2FJ7 - chains I and E of the 10 polymer chains in the assembly; structure by X-ray diffraction, 3.20 A resolution.

[Chain I]
Molecule: 147 bp DNA containing 16 bp poly dA element
Sequence (147 nucleotides; row label = number of the first residue in the row):
     1 ATCAATATCC ACCTGCACAT TCTACCAAAA GTGTCAAAAA AAAAAAAAAA ATCATGATAA
    61 GCTAATTTGG CTGACTCAGC TGAACATGCC TTTTGATGGA GCAGTTTCCA AATACACTTT
   121 TGGTAGTATC TGCAGGTGGA TATTGAT

[Chain E]
Molecule: histone H3
From: Xenopus laevis
Amino-acid sequence (135 residues; each row starts with the number of its first residue):
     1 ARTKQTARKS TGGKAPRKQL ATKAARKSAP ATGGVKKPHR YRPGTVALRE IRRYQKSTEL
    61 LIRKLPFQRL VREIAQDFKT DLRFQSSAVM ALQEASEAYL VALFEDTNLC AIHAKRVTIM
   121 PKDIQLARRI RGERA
Disordered / not traced: 1-37

[Interface between chain I and chain E]
Pairs across the interface (21; chain I residue first):
  DA50(I) / Phe-84(E)  sugar contact
  DA50(I) / Gln-85(E)  phosphate contact
  DA50(I) / Ser-86(E)  hydrogen bond to the phosphate
  DA51(I) / Arg-72(E)  salt bridge to the phosphate
  DA51(I) / Arg-83(E)  phosphate contact
  DA51(I) / Phe-84(E)  hydrogen bond to the phosphate
  DT68(I) / Arg-42(E)  phosphate contact
  DT68(I) / Pro-43(E)  phosphate contact
  DG69(I) / Arg-42(E)  salt bridge to the phosphate
  DG69(I) / Pro-43(E)  sugar contact
  DG70(I) / Val-117(E)  phosphate contact
  DG70(I) / Thr-118(E)  hydrogen bond to the phosphate
  DC71(I) / Arg-116(E)  phosphate contact
  DC71(I) / Val-117(E)  hydrogen bond to the phosphate
  DC71(I) / Thr-118(E)  hydrogen bond to the phosphate
  DT72(I) / Arg-116(E)  phosphate contact
  DT144(I) / Tyr-41(E)  phosphate contact
  DG145(I) / His-39(E)  hydrogen bond to the sugar
  DG145(I) / Tyr-41(E)  phosphate contact
  DG145(I) / Arg-42(E)  hydrogen bond to the phosphate
  DG145(I) / Thr-45(E)  phosphate contact
Also at the interface, not in a pair above, chain I (12 interface residues in all): DT66, DT67, DA146
Also at the interface, not in a pair above, chain E (17 interface residues in all): Arg-40, Leu-82, Lys-115, Met-120

[Overview]
Chain I and chain E form an interface of 12 and 17 residues respectively, with 7 hydrogen bonds and 2 salt
bridges. Polar contacts include DG145(I)/His-39(E), DA50(I)/Ser-86(E) and DA51(I)/Phe-84(E).
Here chain I is 147 bp DNA containing 16 bp poly dA element and chain E is histone H3 (Xenopus laevis). Entry
2FJ7 (Crystal structure of Nucleosome Core Particle Containing a Poly (dA.dT) Sequence Element) was determined
by X-ray diffraction.
